Entry 6N9V (electron microscopy, 4.00 A resolution); this record covers chains H and T of the 9 polymer chains in the assembly.

== Chain H ==
Protein: DNA-directed DNA polymerase
Source organism: Enterobacteria phage T7
Notes: EC 2.7.7.7, 3.1.11.-
UniProtKB: P00581 (DPOL_BPT7); residues 1-704 here = UniProt positions 1-704
Amino-acid sequence (704 residues; each row starts with the number of its first residue):
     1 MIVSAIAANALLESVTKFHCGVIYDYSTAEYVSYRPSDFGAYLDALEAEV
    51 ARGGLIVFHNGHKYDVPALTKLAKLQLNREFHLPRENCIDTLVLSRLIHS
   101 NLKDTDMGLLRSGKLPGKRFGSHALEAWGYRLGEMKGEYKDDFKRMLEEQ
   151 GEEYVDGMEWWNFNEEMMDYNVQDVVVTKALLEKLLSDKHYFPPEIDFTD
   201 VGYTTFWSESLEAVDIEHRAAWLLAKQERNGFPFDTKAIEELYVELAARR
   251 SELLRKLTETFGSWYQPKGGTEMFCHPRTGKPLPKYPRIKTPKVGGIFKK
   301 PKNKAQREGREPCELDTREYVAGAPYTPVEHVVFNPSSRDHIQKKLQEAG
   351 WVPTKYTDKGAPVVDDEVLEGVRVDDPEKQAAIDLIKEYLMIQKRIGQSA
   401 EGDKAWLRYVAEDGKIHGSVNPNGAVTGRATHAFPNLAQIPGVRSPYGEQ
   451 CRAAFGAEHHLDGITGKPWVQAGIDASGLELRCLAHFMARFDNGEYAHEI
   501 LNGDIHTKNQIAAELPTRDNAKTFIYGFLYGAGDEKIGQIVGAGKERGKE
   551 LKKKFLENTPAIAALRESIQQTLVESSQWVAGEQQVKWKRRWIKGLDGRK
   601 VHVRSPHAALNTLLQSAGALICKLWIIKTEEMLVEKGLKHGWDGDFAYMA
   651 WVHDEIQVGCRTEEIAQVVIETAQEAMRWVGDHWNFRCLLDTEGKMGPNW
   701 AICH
Unresolved in the structure: 112-113, 269-325
Sequence notes: engineered mutation Ala-5 (Asp in P00581), Ala-7 (Glu in P00581)
Curated features (UniProtKB/Swiss-Prot):
  - binding site (Mg(2+)): Asp-174, Asp-475, Ala-476, Asp-654
  - binding site (substrate): His-506, Arg-518, Lys-522, Tyr-526
  - mutagenesis: His-123 (H123S: 83% loss of exonuclease activity)
Bound ions: Mg2+: Asp-475, Ala-476, Asp-654 (together with dTTP)
Ligand contacts: dTTP (TTP): Asp-475, Ala-476, Ser-477, Gly-478, Leu-479, Glu-480, His-506, Arg-518, Lys-522, Tyr-526, Tyr-530, Asp-654

== Chain T ==
Molecule: Template
Sequence (44 nucleotides; row label = number of the first residue in the row):
  1999 TTTTTAGCTGGTCATTTTTTTTTTTTTTTTTTTTTTTTTTTTTT
Unresolved in the structure: 1999-2001, 2014-2027

== How chain H and chain T interact ==
Pairs across the interface (21; chain H residue first):
  Asp-403(H) / DT2010(T)  hydrogen bond to the phosphate
  Lys-404(H) / DG2009(T)  phosphate contact
  His-432(H) / DG2008(T)  sugar contact
  Phe-434(H) / DG2009(T)  phosphate contact
  Asn-436(H) / DG2008(T)  sugar contact
  Gln-439(H) / DG2008(T)  hydrogen bond to the base
  Thr-523(H) / DA2004(T)  base contact
  Tyr-526(H) / DA2004(T)  base contact
  Gly-527(H) / DA2004(T)  base contact
  Tyr-530(H) / DA2004(T)  sugar contact
  Gly-531(H) / DA2004(T)  sugar contact
  Ala-532(H) / DA2004(T)  sugar contact
  Gly-533(H) / DA2004(T)  hydrogen bond to the phosphate
  Lys-536(H) / DA2004(T)  phosphate contact
  Val-580(H) / DT2002(T)  base contact
  Gln-584(H) / DT2003(T)  base contact
  Arg-604(H) / DC2006(T)  salt bridge to the phosphate
  Arg-604(H) / DT2007(T)  salt bridge to the phosphate
  His-607(H) / DG2005(T)  salt bridge to the phosphate
  Asn-611(H) / DG2005(T)  hydrogen bond to the phosphate
  Gln-615(H) / DC2006(T)  sugar contact
Interface residues without a listed pair, chain H (31 interface residues in all): Gly-402, Ala-425, Val-426, Arg-429, Thr-431, Ala-433, Pro-435, Trp-579, Ala-581, Gly-582, Glu-583

== Summary ==
31 residues of chain H face 9 of chain T across their interface, with 4 hydrogen bonds and 3 salt bridges.
Among the polar pairs are Gln-439(H)/DG2008(T), Asp-403(H)/DT2010(T) and Gly-533(H)/DA2004(T). Ligands of
chain H: dTTP.
Here chain H is DNA-directed DNA polymerase (Enterobacteria phage T7) and chain T is Template. Entry 6N9V
(Structure of bacteriophage T7 lagging-strand DNA polymerase (D5A/E7A) and gp4 (helicase/primase) bound to DNA
including RNA/DNA ...) was determined by electron microscopy, deposited together with 6N7I, 6N7N, 6N7S, 6N7T,
6N7V, 6N7W and 3 further entries.
